Entry 1F4Y (X-ray diffraction, 2.80 A resolution); this record covers chains L and H.

== Chain L ==
Protein: Antibody S-20-4, fab fragment, light chain
From: Mus musculus
Notes: antibody fragment or engineered binder
Sequence (210 residues; row label = number of the first residue in the row):
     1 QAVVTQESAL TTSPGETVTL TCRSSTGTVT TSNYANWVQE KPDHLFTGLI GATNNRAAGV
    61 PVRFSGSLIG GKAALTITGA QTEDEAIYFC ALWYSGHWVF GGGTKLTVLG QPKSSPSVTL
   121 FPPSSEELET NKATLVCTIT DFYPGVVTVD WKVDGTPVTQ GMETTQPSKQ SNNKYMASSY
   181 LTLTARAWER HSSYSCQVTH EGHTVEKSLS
Cystine bridges: C22-C90, C137-C196

== Chain H ==
Protein: Antibody S-20-4, fab fragment, heavy chain
From: Mus musculus
Notes: antibody fragment or engineered binder
Sequence (216 residues; numbered 1 to 216; the number before each row is that of its first residue):
     1 EVQLEESGGG LVTPGGSLRL SCAASGYVFS TYDMSWVRQT PEKRLEWVAF ISSGGGRTSY
    61 PDTVKGRFTI SRDDAKNTLY LQMSSLQSED TAMYYCTRHF YAVLDYWGRG TTLTVSSAKT
   121 TPPSVYPLAP GSAAQTNSMV TLGCLVKGYF PEPVTVTWNS GSLSSGVHTF PAVLQSDLYT
   181 LSSSVTVPSS TWPSETVTCN VAHPASSTKV DKKIVP
Cystine bridges: C22-C96, C144-C199

== How chain L and chain H interact ==
Pairs across the interface (64; chain L residue first):
  Y34(L) - A102(H)  hydrophobic
  N36(L) - A102(H)  hydrogen bond (side chain-backbone)
  N36(L) - V103(H)
  N36(L) - L104(H)  hydrogen bond (side chain-backbone)
  V38(L) - W107(H)  hydrophobic
  E40(L) - Q39(H)
  H44(L) - Q39(H)
  H44(L) - M93(H)
  H44(L) - Y95(H)  hydrogen bond (backbone-side chain)
  F46(L) - Q39(H)
  F46(L) - L45(H)  hydrophobic
  F46(L) - Y95(H)
  F46(L) - W107(H)  hydrophobic
  T47(L) - D105(H)
  T47(L) - W107(H)
  G48(L) - L104(H)
  G48(L) - D105(H)  hydrogen bond (backbone-backbone)
  G48(L) - W107(H)
  G51(L) - A102(H)
  G51(L) - V103(H)
  A52(L) - A102(H)  hydrogen bond (backbone-backbone)
  F89(L) - K43(H)
  F89(L) - L45(H)  hydrophobic
  W93(L) - F50(H)  hydrophobic
  G96(L) - W47(H)
  G96(L) - S59(H)
  H97(L) - W47(H)
  H97(L) - S59(H)
  H97(L) - Y60(H)  hydrogen bond (side chain-backbone)
  H97(L) - K65(H)
  W98(L) - W47(H)
  W98(L) - H99(H)  hydrogen bond
  W98(L) - L104(H)  hydrophobic
  F100(L) - L45(H)
  T119(L) - T141(H)
  F121(L) - L128(H)
  F121(L) - A129(H)
  F121(L) - T141(H)
  P122(L) - A129(H)
  S124(L) - Y126(H)
  S124(L) - P127(H)
  E126(L) - Y126(H)
  E126(L) - P127(H)
  E126(L) - K212(H)  salt bridge
  E127(L) - Y126(H)
  E127(L) - L145(H)
  E127(L) - K147(H)
  T130(L) - Y126(H)
  T134(L) - L145(H)
  V136(L) - L128(H)  hydrophobic
  V136(L) - S182(H)
  E163(L) - V173(H)
  E163(L) - Q175(H)
  T165(L) - P171(H)
  T165(L) - V173(H)
  Q166(L) - E42(H)  hydrogen bond (side chain-backbone)
  Q166(L) - K43(H)  hydrogen bond
  M176(L) - H168(H)
  M176(L) - T169(H)
  M176(L) - F170(H)  hydrophobic
  A177(L) - F170(H)
  S178(L) - F170(H)
  Y180(L) - L181(H)
  Y180(L) - S182(H)  hydrogen bond
Interface residues without a listed pair, chain L (42 interface residues in all): I50, N55, A57, G102, K132, T138, I139, T140, S168, Q170
Interface residues without a listed pair, chain H (43 interface residues in all): S35, V37, R44, P61, D62, R109, P130, L142, G143, T180

== Overview ==
Chain L and chain H form an interface of 42 and 43 residues respectively; the contacts include 10 hydrogen
bonds and 1 salt bridge. Among the polar pairs are E126(L)-K212(H), N36(L)-A102(H) and N36(L)-L104(H).
Here chain L is Antibody S-20-4, fab fragment, light chain and chain H is Antibody S-20-4, fab fragment, heavy
chain, both from Mus musculus. Entry 1F4Y (Crystal structure of an anti-carbohydrate antibody directed against
vibrio cholerae O1 in complex with antigen) was determined by X-ray diffraction, deposited together with 1F4W
and 1F4X.
